Entry 7QGL (X-ray diffraction, 1.50 A resolution); this record covers chain A.

== Chain A ==
Name: 5'-nucleotidase
Organism: Homo sapiens
Notes: EC 3.1.3.5
Reference sequence: P21589 (5NTD_HUMAN); residues 27-549 here = UniProt positions 27-549
Chain sequence (547 residues; numbered 27 to 573; the number before each row is that of its first residue):
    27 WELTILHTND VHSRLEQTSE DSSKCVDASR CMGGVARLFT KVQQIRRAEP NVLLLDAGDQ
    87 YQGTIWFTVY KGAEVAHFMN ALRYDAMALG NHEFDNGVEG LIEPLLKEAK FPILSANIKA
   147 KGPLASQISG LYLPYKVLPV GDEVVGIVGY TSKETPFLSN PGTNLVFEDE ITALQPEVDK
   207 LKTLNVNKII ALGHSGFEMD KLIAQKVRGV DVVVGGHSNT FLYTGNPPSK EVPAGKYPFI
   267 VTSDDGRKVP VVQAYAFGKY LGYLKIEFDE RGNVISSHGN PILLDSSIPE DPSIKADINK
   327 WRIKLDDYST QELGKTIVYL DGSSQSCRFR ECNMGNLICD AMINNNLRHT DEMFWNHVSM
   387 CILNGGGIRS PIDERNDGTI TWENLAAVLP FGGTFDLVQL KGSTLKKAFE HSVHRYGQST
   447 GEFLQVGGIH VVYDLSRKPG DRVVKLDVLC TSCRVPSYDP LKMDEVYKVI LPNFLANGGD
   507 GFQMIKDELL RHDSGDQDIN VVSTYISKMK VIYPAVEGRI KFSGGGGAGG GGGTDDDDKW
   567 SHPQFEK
Not modelled in the structure: 550-573
Differences from the reference sequence: engineered mutation Asp53 (Asn in P21589), Asp311 (Asn in P21589), Asp333 (Asn in P21589), Asp403 (Asn in P21589); conflict Ser478 (Lys in P21589); expression tag (550-573)
Swiss-Prot annotation at these positions:
  - binding site (Zn(2+)): Asp36, His38, Asp85, Asn117, His220, His243
  - binding site (AMP): Arg354, Asn390, Arg395, Phe417, Phe500, Asp506
  - binding site (IMP): Arg354, Asn390, Arg395, Phe417, Phe500, Asp506
  - site (Transition state stabilizer): His118, Asp121
  - lipidation: Ser549 (GPI-anchor amidated serine)
Disulfides: Cys51-Cys57, Cys353-Cys358, Cys365-Cys387, Cys476-Cys479
Bound ions: Zn2+ site 1: Asp36, His38, Asp85; Zn2+ site 2: Asp85, Asn117, His220, His243; Ca2+: Asn213, Asp237, Gly298 (together with pentaethylene glycol)
Ligand contacts: BW0 ([[(2R,3S,4R,5R)-5-[(4E)-4-[(4-methoxycarbonylphenyl)methoxyimino]-3-methyl-2-oxidanylidene-pyrimidin-1-yl]-3,4-bis(oxidanyl)oxolan-2-yl]methoxy-oxidanyl-phosphoryl]methylphosphonic acid): Asp47, Ser49, Lys50, Arg354, Asn390, Gly392, Gly393, Arg395, Pro416, Phe417, Gly447, Phe500, Asp506
Reported in the primary citation:
  - binding site for BW0: Phe417, Phe500

== Overview ==
Chain A binds compound BW0. Asp36, His38 and Asp85 form the Zn2+ site 1. The Zn2+ site 2 is built by Asp85,
Asn117, His220 and His243. Curated annotation (UniProt) lists 6 Zn2+-binding residues, 6 AMP-binding residues
and 6 IMP-binding residues. From the paper: a binding site for BW0 at Phe417 and Phe500.
Chain A is 5'-nucleotidase (Homo sapiens); the structure, Human CD73 (ecto 5'-nucleotidase) in complex with
MRS4602 (a 3-methyl-CMPCP derivative, compound 21 in paper) in ..., was determined by X-ray diffraction
together with 7QGM and 7QGO from the same study.
